Entry 4E13 (X-ray diffraction, 2.08 A resolution); this record covers chain A.

# Chain A
Molecule: Diketoreductase
Organism: Acinetobacter baylyi
UniProtKB: B1P3E1 (B1P3E1_ACIBI); numbering as in UniProt (aligned over 1-283)
Amino-acid sequence (283 residues; each row starts with the number of its first residue):
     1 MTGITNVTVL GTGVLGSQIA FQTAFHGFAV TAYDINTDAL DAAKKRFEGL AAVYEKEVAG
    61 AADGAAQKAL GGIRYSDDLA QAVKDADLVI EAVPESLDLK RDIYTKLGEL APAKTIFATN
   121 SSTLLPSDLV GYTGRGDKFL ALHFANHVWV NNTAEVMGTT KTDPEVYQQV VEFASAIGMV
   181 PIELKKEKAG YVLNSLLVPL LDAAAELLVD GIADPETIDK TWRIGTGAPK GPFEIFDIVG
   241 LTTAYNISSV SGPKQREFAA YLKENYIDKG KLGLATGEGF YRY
Residues lining bound ligands: NAD (nicotinamide-adenine-dinucleotide): Gly11, Thr12, Gly13, Val14, Leu15, Gly16, Tyr33, Asp34, Ile35, Ala92, Val93, Pro94, Glu95, Leu99, Lys100, Ile103, Asn120, Ser121, Ser122, His143, Phe144, Asn146
Reported in the primary citation:
  - catalytic residues: Ser122, Asn146 (from molecular simulation)
  - catalytic residues: His143 (proposed by the authors, not directly observed)
  - catalytic residues: Glu155
  - mutagenesis - S122K, S122T, H143N, H143Q, E155D, E155S: abolished catalytic activity on mono-carbonyl intermediates 2 and 3
  - specificity-determining residues: Trp149 (proposed by the authors, not directly observed)

# Summary
Bound to chain A: NAD. From the paper: catalytic residues Ser122, Asn146 and His143 among others; S122K, S122T
and H143N, among others, abolish catalytic activity on mono-carbonyl intermediates 2 and 3; 6 substitutions
were tested in all.
Chain A is Diketoreductase (Acinetobacter baylyi); the structure, Substrate-directed dual catalysis of
dicarbonyl compounds by diketoreductase, was determined by X-ray diffraction, deposited together with 4DYD and
4E12.
